PDB entry 7WQS | X-ray diffraction, 2.07 A resolution | chain A

== Chain A ==
Name: Aldo-keto reductase family 1 member C3
From: Homo sapiens
Notes: EC 1.1.1.-, 1.1.1.210, 1.1.1.53, 1.1.1.62, 1.1.1.357, 1.1.1.188, 1.1.1.239, 1.1.1.64
Reference sequence: P42330 (AK1C3_HUMAN); numbering as in UniProt (aligned over 2-323)
Sequence (329 residues; row label = number of the first residue in the row; numbers below 1 keep their minus sign (Met-5 is residue -5)):
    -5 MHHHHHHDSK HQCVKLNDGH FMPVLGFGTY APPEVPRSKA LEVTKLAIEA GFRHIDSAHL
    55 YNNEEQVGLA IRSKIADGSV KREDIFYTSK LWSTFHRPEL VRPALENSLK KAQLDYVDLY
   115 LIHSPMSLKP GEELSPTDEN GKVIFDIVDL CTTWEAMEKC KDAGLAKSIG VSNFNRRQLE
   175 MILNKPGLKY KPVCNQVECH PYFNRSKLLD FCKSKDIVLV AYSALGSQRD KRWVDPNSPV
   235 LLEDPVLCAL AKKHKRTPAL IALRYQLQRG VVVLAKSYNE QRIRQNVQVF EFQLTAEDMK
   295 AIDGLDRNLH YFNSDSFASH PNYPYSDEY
Unresolved in the structure: -5 to 5, 320-323
Construct notes: initiating methionine (-5); expression tag (-4 to 1)
Swiss-Prot annotation at these positions:
  - active site: Tyr55 (Proton donor)
  - binding site (NADP(+)): Thr23, Tyr24, Asp50, Ser166, Asn167, Gln190, Tyr216 to Gln222, Lys270 to Tyr272, Arg276 to Asn280
  - binding site (substrate): His117
  - site: Leu54 (Important for substrate specificity), Lys84 (Lowers pKa of active site Tyr), Trp227 (Involved in ligand recognition and product release), Phe306 (Involved in ligand recognition and product release)
  - natural variant: Met175 (M175I: No effect on 17beta-HSD activity)
  - mutagenesis: Lys75 (K75E: No effect on 17beta-HSD activity), Arg226 (R226P: Decreases in the retinaldehyde reductase activity. 3-fold decrease in the kcat value, whereas the KM value does not vary; R226Q: Decrease in the retinaldehyde reductase activity ...)
Small-molecule neighbours:
  - 4ZI (2-[(3,5-dimethyl-1,2-oxazol-4-yl)methoxy]-N-(3-methoxyphenyl)benzamide): Trp86, His117, Ser118, Met120, Leu122, Leu128, Ser129, Asn167, Tyr216, Trp227, Phe306, Phe311, Pro318, Tyr319
  - NADP (NAP; NADP nicotinamide-adenine-dinucleotide phosphate): Gly22, Thr23, Tyr24, Asp50, Tyr55, Lys84, His117, Ser166, Asn167, Gln190, Tyr216, Ser217, Ala218, Leu219, Gly220, Ser221, Gln222, Leu236, Thr251, Ala253, Leu268, Ala269, Lys270, Ser271, Tyr272, Asn273, Arg276, Gln279, Asn280

== In short ==
Bound to chain A: NADP and compound 4ZI. Curated annotation (UniProt) lists active-site residue Tyr55, 21
NADP+-binding residues, substrate-binding residue His117 and 2 mutagenesis sites.
Chain A is Aldo-keto reductase family 1 member C3 (Homo sapiens); the structure, Crystal structure of
Aldo-keto reductase 1C3 complexed with compound 25, was determined by X-ray diffraction (same publication as
7WQM and 7WQR).
